9HGC - chains A and B; structure by X-ray diffraction, 2.52 A resolution.

Chain A:
Name: Gamma-aminobutyric acid receptor-associated protein-like 1
Source organism: Homo sapiens
Reference sequence: Q9H0R8 (GBRL1_HUMAN); residue numbers follow UniProt; this construct covers 1-117
Sequence (119 residues; numbered -1 to 117; the number before each row is that of its first residue; numbers below 1 keep their minus sign (Gly-1 is residue -1)):
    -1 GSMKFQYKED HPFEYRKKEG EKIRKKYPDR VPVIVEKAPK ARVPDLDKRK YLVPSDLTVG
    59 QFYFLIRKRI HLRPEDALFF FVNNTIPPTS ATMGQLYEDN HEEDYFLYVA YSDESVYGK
Construct notes: expression tag (-1 to 0)
Swiss-Prot annotation at these positions:
  - site: Tyr115, Gly116 (Microbial infection: Cleavage), Gly116, Lys117 (Cleavage)
  - lipidation: Gly116 (Phosphatidylethanolamine amidated glycine)

Chain B:
Name: GAB_D8
Sequence (15 residues; row label = number of the first residue in the row):
     1 GSEYEEDGWT VLEPD
Covalently attached groups: covalent link Gly1-Asp15

Interface between chain A and chain B:
Residue-residue contacts (27):
  Glu17(A) - Trp9(B)
  Lys20(A) - Asp7(B)  salt bridge
  Tyr25(A) - Glu6(B)  hydrogen bond
  Arg28(A) - Val11(B)
  Arg28(A) - Leu12(B)  hydrogen bond (side chain-backbone)
  Arg28(A) - Glu13(B)  salt bridge
  Pro30(A) - Trp9(B)  hydrophobic
  Lys46(A) - Thr10(B)
  Lys48(A) - Gly8(B)
  Lys48(A) - Trp9(B)
  Lys48(A) - Thr10(B)  hydrogen bond (backbone-backbone)
  Tyr49(A) - Trp9(B)
  Tyr49(A) - Thr10(B)
  Tyr49(A) - Leu12(B)  hydrophobic
  Leu50(A) - Thr10(B)  hydrogen bond (backbone-backbone)
  Leu50(A) - Val11(B)
  Leu50(A) - Leu12(B)  hydrogen bond (backbone-backbone)
  Val51(A) - Leu12(B)
  Pro52(A) - Leu12(B)
  Pro52(A) - Pro14(B)  hydrophobic
  Leu63(A) - Gly1(B)
  Leu63(A) - Leu12(B)  hydrophobic
  Leu63(A) - Glu13(B)
  Lys66(A) - Gly1(B)  hydrogen bond (side chain-backbone)
  Arg67(A) - Glu3(B)  salt bridge
  Arg67(A) - Leu12(B)
  Phe104(A) - Trp9(B)  hydrophobic
Other interface residues (no listed pair), chain A (18 interface residues in all): Ile21, Leu55, Gln59
Other interface residues (no listed pair), chain B (12 interface residues in all): Tyr4
The authors on this interface:
  - residue pairs: Lys48(A)-Thr10(B) (hydrogen bond)

In short:
The interface between chain A and chain B involves 18 residues on one side and 12 on the other, with 6
hydrogen bonds and 3 salt bridges. Among the polar pairs are Lys20(A)-Asp7(B), Arg28(A)-Glu13(B) and
Arg67(A)-Glu3(B). The paper describes a hydrogen bond between Lys48(A) and Thr10(B).
Chain A is Gamma-aminobutyric acid receptor-associated protein-like 1 (Homo sapiens) and chain B is GAB_D8;
the structure, Crystal structure of human GABARAPL1 in complex with cyclic peptide GAB_D8, was determined by
X-ray diffraction, deposited together with 9HGD, 9CDT and 9CDU.
